Entry 8G7U (electron microscopy, 4.00 A resolution); this record covers chains C and D of the 6 polymer chains in the assembly.

Chain C:
Name: Antiviral innate immune response receptor RIG-I
From: Homo sapiens
Notes: EC 3.6.4.13
Reference sequence: O95786 (DDX58_HUMAN); residue numbers follow UniProt; this construct covers 1-925
Chain sequence (925 residues; numbered 1 to 925; the number before each row is that of its first residue):
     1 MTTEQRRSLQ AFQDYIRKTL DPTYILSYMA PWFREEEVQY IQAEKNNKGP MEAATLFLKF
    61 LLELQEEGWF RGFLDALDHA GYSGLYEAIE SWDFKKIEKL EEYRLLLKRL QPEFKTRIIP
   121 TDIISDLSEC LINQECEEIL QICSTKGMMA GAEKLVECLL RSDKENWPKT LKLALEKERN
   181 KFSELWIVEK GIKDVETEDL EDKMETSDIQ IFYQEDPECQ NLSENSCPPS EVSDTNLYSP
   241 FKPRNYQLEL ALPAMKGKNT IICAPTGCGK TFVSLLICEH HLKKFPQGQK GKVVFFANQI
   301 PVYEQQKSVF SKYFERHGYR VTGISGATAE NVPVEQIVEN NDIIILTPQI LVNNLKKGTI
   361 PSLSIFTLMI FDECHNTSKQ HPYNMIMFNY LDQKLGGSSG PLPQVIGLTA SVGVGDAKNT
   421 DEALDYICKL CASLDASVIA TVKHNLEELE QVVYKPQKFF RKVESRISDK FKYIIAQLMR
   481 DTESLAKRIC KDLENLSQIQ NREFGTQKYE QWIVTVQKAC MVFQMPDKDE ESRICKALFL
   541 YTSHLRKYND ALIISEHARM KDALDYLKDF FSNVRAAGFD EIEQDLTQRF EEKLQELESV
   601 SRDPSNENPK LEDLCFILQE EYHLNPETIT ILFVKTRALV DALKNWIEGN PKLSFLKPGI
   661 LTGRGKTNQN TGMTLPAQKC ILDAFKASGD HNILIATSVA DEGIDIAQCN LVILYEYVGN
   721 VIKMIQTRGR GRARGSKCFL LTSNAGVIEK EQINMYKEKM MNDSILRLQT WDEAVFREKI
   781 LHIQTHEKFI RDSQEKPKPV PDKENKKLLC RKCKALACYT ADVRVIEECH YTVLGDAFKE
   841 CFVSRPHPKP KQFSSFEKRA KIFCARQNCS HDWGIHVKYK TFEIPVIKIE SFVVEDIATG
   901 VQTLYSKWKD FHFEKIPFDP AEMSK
Not modelled in the structure: 1-239, 662-689, 700-708, 719-733, 923-925
Bound ions: Zn2+: Cys810, Cys864, Cys869
Swiss-Prot annotation at these positions:
  - motif: Asp372 to His375 (DECH box)
  - binding site (ATP): Ala264 to Thr271
  - binding site (Zn(2+)): Cys810, Cys813, Cys864, Cys869
  - modified residue: Ser8 (Microbial infection: Phosphoserine), Thr170 (Phosphothreonine), Asn495 (Microbial infection: Deamidated asparagine), Asn549 (Microbial infection: Deamidated asparagine), Thr770 (Phosphothreonine), Ser854 (Phosphoserine), Ser855 (Phosphoserine), Lys858 (N6-acetyllysine), Lys909 (N6-acetyllysine)
  - cross-link (Glycyl lysine isopeptide (Lys-Gly)): Lys48 (interchain with G-Cter in ubiquitin), Lys96 (interchain with G-Cter in ubiquitin), Lys154 (interchain with G-Cter in ubiquitin), Lys164 (interchain with G-Cter in ubiquitin), Lys172 (interchain with G-Cter in ubiquitin), Lys181 (interchain with G-Cter in ubiquitin), Lys193 (interchain with G-Cter in ubiquitin), Lys203 (interchain with G-Cter in ubiquitin), Lys812 (interchain with G-Cter in ubiquitin)
What the authors report for this chain:
  - mutagenesis - F616A, I617A, L624A: decreased signaling in response to p3SLR14

Chain D:
Name: E3 ubiquitin-protein ligase RNF135
From: Homo sapiens
Notes: EC 2.3.2.27
Reference sequence: Q8IUD6 (RN135_HUMAN); residue numbers follow UniProt; this construct covers 1-432
Chain sequence (432 residues; numbered 1 to 432; the number before each row is that of its first residue):
     1 MAGLGLGSAV PVWLAEDDLG CIICQGLLDW PATLPCGHSF CRHCLEALWG ARDARRWACP
    61 TCRQGAAQQP HLRKNTLLQD LADKYRRAAR EIQAGSDPAH CPCPGSSSLS SAAARPRRRP
   121 ELQRVAVEKS ITEVAQELTE LVEHLVDIVR SLQNQRPLSE SGPDNELSIL GKAFSSGVDL
   181 SMASPKLVTS DTAAGKIRDI LHDLEEIQEK LQESVTWKEA PEAQMQGELL EAPSSSSCPL
   241 PDQSHPALRR ASRFAQWAIH PTFNLKSLSC SLEVSKDSRT VTVSHRPQPY RWSCERFSTS
   301 QVLCSQALSS GKHYWEVDTR NCSHWAVGVA SWEMSRDQVL GRTMDSCCVE WKGTSQLSAW
   361 HMVKETVLGS DRPGVVGIWL NLEEGKLAFY SVDNQEKLLY ECTISASSPL YPAFWLYGLH
   421 PGNYLIIKQV KV
Not modelled in the structure: 1-251, 361, 431-432
Cystine bridges: Cys347-Cys402
Swiss-Prot annotation at these positions:
  - zinc finger: Cys21 to Arg63 (RING-type)
What the authors report for this chain:
  - mutagenesis - W415A, Y417A, L419D: decreased signaling in response to p3SLR14

Interface between chain C and chain D:
Contacting residue pairs - 26 pairs, chain C then chain D:
  Arg461(C) with Pro287(D); Leu419(D)
  Lys462(C) with Arg286(D)
  Glu464(C) with Arg286(D), salt bridge
  Asp613(C) with Pro287(D)
  Phe616(C) with Thr299(D); Ser300(D); Leu419(D), hydrophobic
  Gln619(C) with Ser298(D); Thr299(D); Asp337(D), hydrogen bond (side chain-backbone)
  Glu620(C) with Thr299(D); Ser300(D), hydrogen bond (side chain-backbone); Trp415(D), hydrogen bond; Tyr417(D)
  Glu621(C) with Tyr417(D), hydrogen bond
  His623(C) with Val339(D); Arg342(D), hydrogen bond; Glu350(D), salt bridge; Trp415(D)
  Leu624(C) with His324(D); Gly353(D); Tyr417(D)
  Lys652(C) with Asp337(D)
  Lys737(C) with Tyr417(D)
  Phe739(C) with Leu419(D), hydrophobic
Other interface residues (no listed pair), chain C (15 interface residues in all): Phe459, Asn625
Other interface residues (no listed pair), chain D (18 interface residues in all): Ser271, Lys352, Leu416, Gly418
The authors on this interface:
  - hot spots on chain C (mutagenesis) - F616A, L624A: decreased signaling in response to p3SLR14
  - hot spots on chain D (mutagenesis) - W415A, Y417A, L419D: decreased signaling in response to p3SLR14

Overview:
Chain C and chain D form an interface of 15 and 18 residues respectively, with 5 hydrogen bonds and 2 salt
bridges. Polar pairs include Glu464(C)-Arg286(D), His623(C)-Glu350(D) and Gln619(C)-Asp337(D). The paper
reports that F616A, I617A and L624A of chain C reduce signaling in response to p3SLR14; W415A, Y417A and L419D
of chain D reduce signaling in response to p3SLR14.
Chain C is Antiviral innate immune response receptor RIG-I and chain D is E3 ubiquitin-protein ligase RNF135,
both from Homo sapiens; the structure, Cryo-EM structure of Riplet:RIG-I:dsRNA complex (end-semi-closed end),
was determined by electron microscopy together with 8G7T and 8G7V from the same study.
